4HGY - chains B and E of the 6 polymer chains in the assembly; structure by X-ray diffraction, 3.00 A resolution.

== Chain B (and E) ==
Protein: CcbJ
From: Streptomyces caelestis
Notes: chain E of this document is another copy of the same molecule, construct and numbering; everything in this record applies to it too
UniProt: E9JES0 (E9JES0_9ACTO); residues 1-256 here = UniProt positions 1-256
Chain sequence (276 residues; row label = number of the first residue in the row; numbers below 1 keep their minus sign (Mse-19 is residue -19)):
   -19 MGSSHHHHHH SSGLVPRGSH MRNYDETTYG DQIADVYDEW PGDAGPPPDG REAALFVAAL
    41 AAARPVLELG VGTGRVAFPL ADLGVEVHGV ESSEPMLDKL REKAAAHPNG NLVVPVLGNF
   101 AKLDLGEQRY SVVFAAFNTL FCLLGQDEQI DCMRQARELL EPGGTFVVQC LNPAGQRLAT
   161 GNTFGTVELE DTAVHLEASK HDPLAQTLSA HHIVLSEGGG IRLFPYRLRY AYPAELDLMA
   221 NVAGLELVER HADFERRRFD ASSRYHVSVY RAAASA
Unresolved in the structure: -19 to 26, 256 (chain E: -19 to 17, 254-256)
Modified positions: Mse-19, Mse1 (selenomethionine); Mse76, Mse133, Mse219 (selenomethionine; parent Met)
Sequence notes: expression tag (-19 to 0)

== Interface between chain B and chain E ==
Residue-residue contacts (30):
  Gln126(B) - Ala214(E)  hydrogen bond (side chain-backbone)
  Gln126(B) - Leu218(E)
  Ile130(B) - Leu218(E)  hydrophobic
  Ala154(B) - Pro183(E)  hydrophobic
  Arg157(B) - Thr160(E)  hydrogen bond
  Thr160(B) - Arg157(E)  hydrogen bond
  Pro183(B) - Ala154(E)  hydrophobic
  Pro183(B) - Ala241(E)  hydrophobic
  Leu184(B) - Pro213(E)  hydrophobic
  Leu184(B) - Phe239(E)  hydrophobic
  Leu184(B) - Asp240(E)
  Leu184(B) - Ala241(E)
  Gln186(B) - Ala214(E)
  Arg209(B) - Ala214(E)
  Tyr212(B) - Tyr212(E)  hydrogen bond
  Pro213(B) - Leu184(E)  hydrophobic
  Ala214(B) - Gln126(E)  hydrogen bond (backbone-side chain)
  Ala214(B) - Gln186(E)
  Ala214(B) - Arg209(E)
  Glu215(B) - Ala214(E)
  Leu218(B) - Gln126(E)
  Leu218(B) - Ile130(E)  hydrophobic
  Leu218(B) - Leu218(E)  hydrophobic
  Leu218(B) - Mse219(E)  hydrophobic
  Mse219(B) - Leu218(E)  hydrophobic
  Val222(B) - Val222(E)  hydrophobic
  Phe239(B) - Leu184(E)  hydrophobic
  Asp240(B) - Leu184(E)
  Ala241(B) - Pro183(E)  hydrophobic
  Ala241(B) - Leu184(E)
Also at the interface, not in a pair above, chain B (21 interface residues in all): Asn152, Ala159
Also at the interface, not in a pair above, chain E (20 interface residues in all): Asn152, Glu215

== Overview ==
Chain B and chain E form an interface of 21 and 20 residues respectively; the contacts include 5 hydrogen
bonds. Polar contacts include Gln126(B)-Ala214(E), Arg157(B)-Thr160(E) and Tyr212(B)-Tyr212(E).
Chain B and chain E are both CcbJ (Streptomyces caelestis); the structure, Structure of the CcbJ
Methyltransferase from Streptomyces caelestis, was determined by X-ray diffraction together with 4HGZ and 4HH4
from the same study.
